PDB entry 6VON | electron microscopy, 3.35 A resolution | chains g and e of the 26 polymer chains in the assembly

== Chain g ==
Name: ATP synthase gamma chain, chloroplastic
Organism: Spinacia oleracea
Reference sequence: P05435 (ATPG_SPIOL); residue numbers follow UniProt; this construct covers 1-364
Sequence (364 residues; each row starts with the number of its first residue):
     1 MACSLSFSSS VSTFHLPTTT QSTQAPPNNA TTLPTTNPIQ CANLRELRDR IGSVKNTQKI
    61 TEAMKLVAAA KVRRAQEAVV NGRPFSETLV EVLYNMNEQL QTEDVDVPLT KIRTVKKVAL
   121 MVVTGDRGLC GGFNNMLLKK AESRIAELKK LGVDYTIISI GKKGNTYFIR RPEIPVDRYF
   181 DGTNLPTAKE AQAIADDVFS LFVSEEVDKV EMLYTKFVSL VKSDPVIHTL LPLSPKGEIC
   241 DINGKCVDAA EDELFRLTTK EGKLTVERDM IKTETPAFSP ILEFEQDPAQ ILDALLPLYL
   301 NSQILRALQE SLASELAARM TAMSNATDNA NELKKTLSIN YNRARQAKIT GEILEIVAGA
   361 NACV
Disordered / not traced: 1-41, 364
UniProt features mapped onto this chain:
  - active site: Cys130
From the paper describing this entry:
  - conformationally variable residues (order/disorder transition): Ile271 to Glu285

== Chain e ==
Name: ATP synthase epsilon chain, chloroplastic
Organism: Spinacia oleracea
Reference sequence: P00833 (ATPE_SPIOL); numbering as in UniProt (aligned over 1-134)
Sequence (134 residues; numbered 1 to 134; the number before each row is that of its first residue):
     1 MTLNLCVLTP NRSIWNSEVK EIILSTNSGQ IGVLPNHAPT ATAVDIGILR IRLNDQWLTL
    61 ALMGGFARIG NNEITILVND AERGSDIDPQ EAQQTLEIAE ANLRKAEGKR QKIEANLALR
   121 RARTRVEASN TISS
Disordered / not traced: 132-134

== How chain g and chain e interact ==
Residue-residue contacts - 54 pairs, chain g then chain e:
  Asn81(g) - Asn11(e)
  Asn81(g) - Arg12(e)
  Gly82(g) - Pro10(e)
  Gly82(g) - Asn11(e)
  Phe85(g) - Leu8(e)
  Phe85(g) - Thr9(e)
  Phe85(g) - Pro10(e)  hydrophobic
  Phe85(g) - Leu77(e)
  Phe85(g) - Val78(e)
  Thr88(g) - Leu77(e)
  Leu89(g) - Leu77(e)  hydrophobic
  Val92(g) - Phe66(e)  hydrophobic
  Arg178(g) - Arg110(e)
  Arg178(g) - Glu114(e)  salt bridge
  Thr187(g) - Asn11(e)
  Gln192(g) - Asp80(e)  hydrogen bond
  Asp196(g) - Glu114(e)
  Asp196(g) - Leu117(e)
  Asp196(g) - Arg121(e)  salt bridge
  Asp197(g) - Arg110(e)  salt bridge
  Ser200(g) - Arg110(e)
  Ser200(g) - Glu114(e)
  Leu201(g) - Arg110(e)
  Ser204(g) - Lys109(e)
  Ser204(g) - Arg110(e)  hydrogen bond (side chain-backbone)
  Ser204(g) - Ile113(e)
  Pro280(g) - Arg68(e)
  Leu282(g) - Pro39(e)
  Leu282(g) - Thr40(e)
  Leu282(g) - Ala41(e)  hydrogen bond (backbone-backbone)
  Leu282(g) - Arg68(e)
  Glu283(g) - Pro39(e)
  Glu283(g) - Thr40(e)
  Glu283(g) - Ala41(e)
  Phe284(g) - Ala41(e)
  Glu285(g) - Ser28(e)
  Glu285(g) - Thr42(e)
  Gln286(g) - Thr26(e)
  Gln286(g) - Asn27(e)
  Gln286(g) - Ser28(e)  hydrogen bond
  Gln290(g) - Asn27(e)
  Ile291(g) - Phe66(e)  hydrophobic
  Ala294(g) - Ala43(e)  hydrophobic
  Ala294(g) - Gly65(e)
  Leu295(g) - Phe66(e)  hydrophobic
  Leu298(g) - Gly65(e)
  Leu298(g) - Phe66(e)  hydrophobic
  Leu298(g) - Leu77(e)
  Leu298(g) - Val78(e)
  Leu298(g) - Asn79(e)
  Asn301(g) - Pro10(e)
  Asn301(g) - Asn79(e)
  Leu305(g) - Pro10(e)  hydrophobic
  Leu305(g) - Asn11(e)
Interface residues without a listed pair, chain g (31 interface residues in all): Ala188, Val203, Glu206, Ile281
Interface residues without a listed pair, chain e (27 interface residues in all): Ser13

== Overview ==
31 residues of chain g and 27 residues of chain e are in contact, with 4 hydrogen bonds and 3 salt bridges.
Polar contacts include Arg178(g)-Glu114(e), Asp196(g)-Arg121(e) and Asp197(g)-Arg110(e). UniProt lists
active-site residue Cys130(g) on chain g. From the paper: conformational variability at Ile271(g).
Here chain g is ATP synthase gamma chain, chloroplastic and chain e is ATP synthase epsilon chain,
chloroplastic, both from Spinacia oleracea. Entry 6VON (Chloroplast ATP synthase (R1, CF1FO)) was determined
by electron microscopy together with 6VM1, 6VM4, 6VMB, 6VMD, 6VMG, 6VOF and 8 further entries from the same
study.
